PDB entry 2HDD | X-ray diffraction, 1.90 A resolution | chains C and A of the 4 polymer chains in the assembly

Chain C:
Molecule: 21-nt DNA strand
Sequence (21 nucleotides; each row starts with the number of its first residue):
     1 TTTTGCCATGTAATCCCCGGA

Chain A:
Protein: Protein (ENGRAILED homeodomain Q50K)
From: Drosophila melanogaster
UniProt: P02836 (HMEN_DROME); residues 1-59 here correspond to UniProt positions 454-512 (UniProt number = residue number + 453)
Chain sequence (61 residues; each row starts with the number of its first residue; numbers below 1 keep their minus sign (Met-1 is residue -1)):
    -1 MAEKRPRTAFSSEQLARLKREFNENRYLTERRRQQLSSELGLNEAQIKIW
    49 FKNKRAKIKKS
Disordered / not traced: -1 to 4
Construct notes: engineered mutation Lys50 (Gln503 in P02836)
UniProt features mapped onto this chain:
  - DNA-binding region: Glu1 (Homeobox)

Interface between chain C and chain A:
Pairs across the interface - 13 pairs, chain C then chain A:
  DG10(C) - Arg5(A)  base contact
  DT11(C) - Arg5(A)  hydrogen bond to the base
  DT11(C) - Lys55(A)  salt bridge to the phosphate
  DA12(C) - Arg5(A)  hydrogen bond to the sugar
  DA12(C) - Thr6(A)  hydrogen bond to the phosphate
  DA12(C) - Phe8(A)  phosphate contact
  DA12(C) - Trp48(A)  phosphate contact
  DA12(C) - Asn51(A)  hydrogen bond to the base
  DA13(C) - Thr6(A)  hydrogen bond to the phosphate
  DA13(C) - Gln44(A)  hydrogen bond to the phosphate
  DA13(C) - Ile47(A)  base contact
  DA13(C) - Asn51(A)  hydrogen bond to the base
  DT14(C) - Lys50(A)  hydrogen bond to the base
Other interface residues (no listed pair), chain C (6 interface residues in all): DC15

In short:
6 residues of chain C face 9 of chain A across their interface; the contacts include 8 hydrogen bonds and 1
salt bridge. Polar pairs include DT11(C)-Arg5(A), DA12(C)-Asn51(A) and DA13(C)-Asn51(A). Curated annotation
(UniProt) lists a DNA-binding region on chain A.
Here chain C is a 21-nt DNA strand and chain A is Protein (ENGRAILED homeodomain Q50K) (Drosophila
melanogaster). Entry 2HDD (Engrailed homeodomain Q50K variant DNA complex) was determined by X-ray
diffraction.
